PDB entry 6P1H | electron microscopy, 3.20 A resolution | chains A and T of the 5 polymer chains in the assembly

[Chain A]
Protein: DNA polymerase delta catalytic subunit
From: Saccharomyces cerevisiae (strain ATCC 204508 / S288c)
Notes: EC 2.7.7.7
UniProtKB: P15436 (DPOD_YEAST); residue numbers follow UniProt; this construct covers 1-1097
Amino-acid sequence (1119 residues; each row starts with the number of its first residue; numbers below 1 keep their minus sign (Met-21 is residue -21)):
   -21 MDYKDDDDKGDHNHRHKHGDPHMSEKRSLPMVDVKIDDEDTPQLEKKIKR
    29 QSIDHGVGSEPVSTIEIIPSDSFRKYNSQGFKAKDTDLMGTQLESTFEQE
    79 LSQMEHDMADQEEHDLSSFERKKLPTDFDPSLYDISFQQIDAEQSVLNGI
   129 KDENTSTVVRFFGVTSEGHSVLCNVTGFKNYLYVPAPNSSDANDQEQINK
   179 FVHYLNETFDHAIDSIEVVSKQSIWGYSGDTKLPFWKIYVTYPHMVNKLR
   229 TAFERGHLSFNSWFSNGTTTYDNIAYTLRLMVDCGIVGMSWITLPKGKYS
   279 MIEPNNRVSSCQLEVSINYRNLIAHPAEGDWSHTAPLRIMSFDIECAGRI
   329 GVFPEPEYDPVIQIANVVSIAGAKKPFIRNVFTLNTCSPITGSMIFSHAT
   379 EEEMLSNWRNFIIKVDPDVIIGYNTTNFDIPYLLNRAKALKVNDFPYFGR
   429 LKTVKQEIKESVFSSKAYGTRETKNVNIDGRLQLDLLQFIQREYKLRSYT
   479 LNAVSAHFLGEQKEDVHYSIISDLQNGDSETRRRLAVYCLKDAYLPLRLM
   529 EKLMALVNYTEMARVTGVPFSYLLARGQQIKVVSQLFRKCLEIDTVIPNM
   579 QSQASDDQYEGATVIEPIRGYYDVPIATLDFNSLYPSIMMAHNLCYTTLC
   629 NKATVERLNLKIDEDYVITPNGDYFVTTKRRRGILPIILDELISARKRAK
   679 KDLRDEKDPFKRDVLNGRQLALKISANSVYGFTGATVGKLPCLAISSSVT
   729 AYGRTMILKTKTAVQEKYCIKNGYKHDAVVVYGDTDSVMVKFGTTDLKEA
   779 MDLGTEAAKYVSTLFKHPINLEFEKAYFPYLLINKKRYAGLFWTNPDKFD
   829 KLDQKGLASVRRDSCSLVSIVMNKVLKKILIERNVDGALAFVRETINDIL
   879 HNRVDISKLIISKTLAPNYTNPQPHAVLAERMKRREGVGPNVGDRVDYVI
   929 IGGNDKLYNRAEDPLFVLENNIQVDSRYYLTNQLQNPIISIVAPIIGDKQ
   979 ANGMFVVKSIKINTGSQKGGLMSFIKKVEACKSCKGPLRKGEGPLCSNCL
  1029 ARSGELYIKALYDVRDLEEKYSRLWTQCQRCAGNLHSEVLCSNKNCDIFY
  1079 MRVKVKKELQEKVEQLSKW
Unresolved in the structure: -21 to 93, 985-1029
Differences from the reference sequence: initiating methionine (-21); expression tag (-20 to 0)
Bound ions: Ca2+ site 1 near Asp321 (its only coordinating residue here); Ca2+ site 2: Asp608, Phe609, Asp764 (together with 2'-deoxycytidine-5'-triphosphate); Ca2+ site 3: Asp608, Glu800; 4Fe-4S cluster Fe: Cys1056, Cys1059, Cys1069, Cys1074
Small-molecule neighbours:
  - 2'-deoxycytidine-5'-triphosphate (DCP): Asp608, Phe609, Asn610, Ser611, Leu612, Tyr613, Pro614, Arg674, Lys701, Ile702, Asn705, Tyr708, Thr763, Asp764
  - 4Fe-4S cluster (SF4): Lys491, Glu492, Cys1056, Cys1059, Ala1060, Val1067, Cys1069, Asn1071, Cys1074, Ile1076, Phe1077, Arg1080
Reported in the primary citation:
  - Ca2+ coordination: Asp608, Asp764
  - catalytic residues: Asp608, Asp764
  - 4Fe-4S cluster coordination: Cys1056, Cys1059, Cys1069, Cys1074
  - binding site for 4Fe-4S cluster: Arg1080
  - conformationally variable residues (order/disorder transition): Gln490 to Ser497

[Chain T]
Molecule: 30-nt DNA strand
Sequence (30 nucleotides; numbered 1 to 30; the number before each row is that of its first residue):
     1 TAATGGTAGGGGAGGAAATTCCTCCCCTAC
Unresolved in the structure: 1-2, 18-30
Bound ions: Ca2+ near DG10 (its only coordinating residue here)

[Chain A / chain T interface]
Pairs across the interface (47):
  Phe441(A) with DT4(T), sugar contact
  Ser442(A) with DT4(T), sugar contact
  Ser443(A) with DT4(T), phosphate contact
  Lys444(A) with DG6(T), salt bridge to the phosphate; DT7(T), salt bridge to the phosphate
  Arg554(A) with DT4(T), salt bridge to the phosphate
  Gly555(A) with DT4(T), phosphate contact; DG5(T), phosphate contact
  Gln556(A) with DG5(T), hydrogen bond to the phosphate
  Gln557(A) with DT4(T), base contact; DG5(T), hydrogen bond to the phosphate
  Gln586(A) with DT7(T), phosphate contact; DA8(T), phosphate contact
  Tyr587(A) with DG6(T), hydrogen bond to the phosphate; DT7(T), phosphate contact; DA8(T), phosphate contact
  Glu588(A) with DT7(T), phosphate contact; DA8(T), phosphate contact
  Gly589(A) with DT7(T), hydrogen bond to the phosphate; DA8(T), hydrogen bond to the phosphate
  Ala590(A) with DA8(T), sugar contact
  Val592(A) with DA8(T), phosphate contact
  Ile702(A) with DG5(T), base contact
  Asn705(A) with DG5(T), hydrogen bond to the base
  Ser706(A) with DG5(T), sugar contact
  Tyr708(A) with DG5(T), base contact
  Gly709(A) with DG5(T), sugar contact; DG6(T), sugar contact
  Gly712(A) with DG6(T), sugar contact
  Ala713(A) with DG5(T), phosphate contact; DG6(T), sugar contact
  Val715(A) with DT4(T), base contact
  Gly716(A) with DT4(T), base contact
  Asn812(A) with DG10(T), phosphate contact; DG11(T), hydrogen bond to the phosphate
  Lys813(A) with DG9(T), salt bridge to the phosphate; DG10(T), sugar contact
  Lys814(A) with DA8(T), base contact
  Arg815(A) with DG10(T), hydrogen bond to the phosphate; DG11(T), salt bridge to the phosphate
  Arg839(A) with DG10(T), base contact
  Lys934(A) with DG15(T), salt bridge to the phosphate
  Leu935(A) with DA13(T), phosphate contact; DG14(T), phosphate contact
  Tyr956(A) with DA13(T), hydrogen bond to the phosphate
  Asn960(A) with DA13(T), hydrogen bond to the phosphate
  Asn964(A) with DG12(T), phosphate contact
Also at the interface, not in a pair above, chain A (37 interface residues in all): Ala445, Phe710, Tyr936, Gln961

[Summary]
The interface between chain A and chain T involves 37 residues on one side and 12 on the other; the contacts
include 10 hydrogen bonds and 6 salt bridges. Polar contacts include Asn705(A)-DG5(T), Gln556(A)-DG5(T) and
Gln557(A)-DG5(T). From the paper: catalytic residues Asp608(A) and Asp764(A); a binding site for 4Fe-4S
cluster at Arg1080(A).
Chain A is DNA polymerase delta catalytic subunit (Saccharomyces cerevisiae (strain ATCC 204508 / S288c)) and
chain T is a 30-nt DNA strand; the structure, Cryo-EM Structure of DNA Polymerase Delta Holoenzyme, was
determined by electron microscopy.
